PDB entry 8K1N | electron microscopy, 3.00 A resolution | chains E and D of the 3 polymer chains in the assembly

[Chain E (and D)]
Protein: Multidrug efflux system ATP-binding protein Rv1218c
From: Mycobacterium tuberculosis (strain ATCC 25618 / H37Rv)
Notes: EC 7.6.2.-; chain D of this document is another copy of the same molecule, construct and numbering; everything in this record applies to it too
Reference sequence: O86311 (MEATP_MYCTU); residues 1-311 here = UniProt positions 1-311
Chain sequence (311 residues; row label = number of the first residue in the row):
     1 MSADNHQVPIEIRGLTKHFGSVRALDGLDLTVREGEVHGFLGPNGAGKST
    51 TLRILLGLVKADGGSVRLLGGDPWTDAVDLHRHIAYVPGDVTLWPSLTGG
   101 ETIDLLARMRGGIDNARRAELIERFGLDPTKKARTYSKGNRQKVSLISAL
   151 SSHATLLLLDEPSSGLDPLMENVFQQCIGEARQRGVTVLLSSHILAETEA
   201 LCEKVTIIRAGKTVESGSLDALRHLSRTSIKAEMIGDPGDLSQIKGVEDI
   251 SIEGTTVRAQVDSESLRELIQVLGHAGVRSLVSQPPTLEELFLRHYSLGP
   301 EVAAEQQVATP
Disordered / not traced: 1-7, 219-311

[Chain E / chain D interface]
Contacting residue pairs - 30 pairs, chain E then chain D:
  Pro43(E) - Asp167(D)
  Pro43(E) - Leu169(D)  hydrophobic
  Asn44(E) - Gly165(D)  hydrogen bond (side chain-backbone)
  Asn44(E) - Asp167(D)  hydrogen bond (backbone-side chain)
  Gly89(E) - Lys138(D)  hydrogen bond (backbone-side chain)
  Asp90(E) - Lys138(D)
  Asp90(E) - Arg141(D)  salt bridge
  Lys138(E) - Gly89(D)
  Lys138(E) - Glu161(D)  salt bridge
  Lys138(E) - Ser164(D)  hydrogen bond
  Gly139(E) - Asn44(D)
  Arg141(E) - Asp90(D)  salt bridge
  Glu161(E) - Lys138(D)  salt bridge
  Glu161(E) - Gly165(D)
  Ser164(E) - Lys138(D)  hydrogen bond
  Ser164(E) - Ser164(D)  hydrogen bond
  Gly165(E) - Asn44(D)  hydrogen bond (backbone-side chain)
  Gly165(E) - Glu161(D)
  Leu166(E) - His193(D)
  Asp167(E) - Gly42(D)
  Asp167(E) - Pro43(D)
  Asp167(E) - Asn44(D)  hydrogen bond (side chain-backbone)
  Asp167(E) - His193(D)
  Pro168(E) - His193(D)
  Pro168(E) - Leu195(D)  hydrophobic
  His193(E) - Leu166(D)
  His193(E) - Asp167(D)
  His193(E) - Pro168(D)
  Ile194(E) - Ile194(D)  hydrophobic
  Leu195(E) - Pro168(D)  hydrophobic
Interface residues without a listed pair, chain E (19 interface residues in all): Gly42, Leu169, Ala196
Interface residues without a listed pair, chain D (19 interface residues in all): Gly139, Ala196

[In short]
Chain E and chain D each contribute 19 residues to their interface; the contacts include 8 hydrogen bonds and
4 salt bridges. Polar pairs include Asp90(E)-Arg141(D), Lys138(E)-Glu161(D) and Asn44(E)-Gly165(D).
Both chains are Multidrug efflux system ATP-binding protein Rv1218c (Mycobacterium tuberculosis (strain ATCC
25618 / H37Rv)). Entry 8K1N (mycobacterial efflux pump, substrate-bound state) was determined by electron
microscopy, deposited together with 8K1M and 8K1O.
